PDB entry 6XJP | X-ray diffraction, 2.80 A resolution | chains A and C of the 3 polymer chains in the assembly

Chain A:
Molecule: GTP-binding nuclear protein Ran
Organism: Homo sapiens
UniProtKB: P62826 (RAN_HUMAN); residue numbers follow UniProt; this construct covers 1-216
Sequence (216 residues; numbered 1 to 216; the number before each row is that of its first residue):
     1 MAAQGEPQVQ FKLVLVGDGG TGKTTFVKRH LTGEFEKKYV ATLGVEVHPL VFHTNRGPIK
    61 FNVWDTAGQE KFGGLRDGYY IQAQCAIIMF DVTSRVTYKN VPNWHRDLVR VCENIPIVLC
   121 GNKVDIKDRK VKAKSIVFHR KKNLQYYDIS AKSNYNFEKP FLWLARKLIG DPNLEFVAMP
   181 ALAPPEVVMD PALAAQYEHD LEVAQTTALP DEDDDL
Not modelled in the structure: 1-8
Curated features (UniProtKB/Swiss-Prot):
  - region: Lys37 to Val45 (Switch-I), Gly68 to Gln84 (Switch-II), Asp211 to Leu216 (Interaction with RANBP1)
  - binding site (GTP): Asp18 to Thr25, Glu36 to Thr42, Gly68, Asn122 to Asp125, Ser150 to Lys152
  - site: Gln69 (Essential for GTP hydrolysis)
  - modified residue: Ala2 (N-acetylalanine), Thr24 (Phosphothreonine), Lys37 (N6-acetyllysine), Lys60 (N6-acetyllysine), Lys71 (N6-acetyllysine), Lys99 (N6-acetyllysine), Lys134 (N6-acetyllysine), Lys159 (N6-acetyllysine)
  - cross-link (Glycyl lysine isopeptide (Lys-Gly)): Lys71 (interchain with G-Cter in SUMO2), Lys152 (interchain with G-Cter in SUMO2)

Chain C:
Molecule: Exportin-1
Organism: Saccharomyces cerevisiae
UniProtKB: P30822 (XPO1_YEAST); residue numbers follow UniProt; this construct covers 1-376, 414-1058
Sequence (1024 residues; numbered -2 to 1058; 37 numbers in that range are skipped by the numbering (no residue carries them; nothing is unmodelled there); the number before each row is that of its first residue; numbers below 1 keep their minus sign (Gly-2 is residue -2)):
    -2 GGSMEGILDF SNDLDIALLD QVVSTFYQGS GVQQKQAQEI LTKFQDNPDA WQKADQILQF
    58 STNPQSKFIA LSILDKLITR KWKLLPNDHR IGIRNFVVGM IISMCQDDEV FKTQKNLINK
   118 SDLTLVQILK QEWPQNWPEF IPELIGSSSS SVNVCENNMI VLKLLSEEVF DFSAEQMTQA
   178 KALHLKNSMS KEFEQIFKLC FQVLEQGSSS SLIVATLESL LRYLHWIPYR YIYETNILEL
   238 LSTKFMTSPD TRAITLKCLT EVSNLKIPQD NDLIKRQTVL FFQNTLQQIA TSVMPVTADL
   298 KATYANANGN DQSFLQDLAM FLTTYLARNR ALLESDESLR ELLLNAHQYL IQLSKIEERE
   358 LFKTTLDYWH NLVADLFYE
   414 PLKKHIYEEI CSQLRLVIIE NMVRPEEVLV VENDEGEIVR EFVKESDTIQ LYKSEREVLV
   474 YLTHLNVIDT EEIMISKLAR QIDGSEWSWH NINTLSWAIG SISGTMSEDT EKRFVVTVIK
   534 DLLGLCEQKR GKDNKAVVAS DIMYVVGQYP RFLKAHWNFL RTVILKLFEF MHETHEGVQD
   594 MACDTFIKIV QKCKYHFVIQ QPRESEPFIQ TIIRDIQKTT ADLQPQQVHT FYKACGIIIS
   654 EERSVAERNR LLSDLMQLPN MAWDTIVEQS TANPTLLLDS ETVKIIANII KTNVAVCTSM
   714 GADFYPQLGH IYYNMLQLYR AVSSMISAQV AAEGLIATKT PKVRGLRTIK KEILKLVETY
   774 ISKARNLDDV VKVLVEPLLN AVLEDYMNNV PDARDAEVLN CMTTVVEKVG HMIPQGVILI
   834 LQSVFECTLD MINKDFTEYP EHRVEFYKLL KVINEKSFAA FLELPPAAFK LFVDAICWAF
   894 KHNNRDVEVN GLQIALDLVK NIERMGNVPF ANEFHKNYFF IFVSETFFVL TDSDHKSGFS
   954 KQALLLMKLI SLVYDNKISV PLYQEAEVPQ GTSNQVYLSQ YLANMLSNAF PHLTSEQIAS
  1014 FLSALTKQCK DLVVFKGTLR DFLVQIKEVG GDPTDYLFAE DKENA
Not modelled in the structure: -2, 447-449, 454-456, 978-980, 1053-1058
Differences from the reference sequence: expression tag (-2 to 0); engineered mutation Gly537 (Asp in P30822), Cys539 (Thr in P30822), Glu540 (Val in P30822), Gln541 (Lys in P30822); conflict Cys1022 (Tyr in P30822)
Glycans and other covalent adducts: kpt-185 (K85) linked to Cys539

How chain A and chain C interact:
Pairs across the interface - 61 pairs, chain A then chain C:
  Val45(A) - Gln35(C)
  Val47(A) - Gln31(C)
  Trp64(A) - Phe23(C)  hydrophobic
  Trp64(A) - Tyr24(C)  hydrophobic
  Trp64(A) - Gln31(C)
  Lys71(A) - Asp947(C)  salt bridge
  Gly74(A) - Thr39(C)
  Gly74(A) - Gln42(C)  hydrogen bond (backbone-side chain)
  Leu75(A) - Phe23(C)  hydrophobic
  Leu75(A) - Thr39(C)
  Leu75(A) - Gln42(C)
  Asp77(A) - Phe65(C)
  Asp77(A) - Lys117(C)  salt bridge
  Gly78(A) - Tyr24(C)  hydrogen bond (backbone-side chain)
  Gly78(A) - Phe65(C)
  Tyr79(A) - Phe23(C)  hydrophobic
  Tyr79(A) - Gln35(C)  hydrogen bond
  Tyr79(A) - Thr39(C)
  Ile81(A) - Tyr24(C)
  Ile81(A) - Phe65(C)  hydrophobic
  Ile81(A) - Asn113(C)
  Gln82(A) - Gln25(C)
  Lys99(A) - Glu172(C)  salt bridge
  Pro102(A) - Phe169(C)
  Asn103(A) - Phe169(C)
  Asn103(A) - Glu172(C)  hydrogen bond
  Arg106(A) - Phe169(C)
  Arg106(A) - Gln173(C)
  Arg110(A) - Asn113(C)  hydrogen bond (backbone-side chain)
  Arg110(A) - Leu120(C)
  Arg110(A) - Leu161(C)
  Arg110(A) - Glu164(C)  salt bridge
  Arg110(A) - Glu165(C)  salt bridge
  Val111(A) - Asn113(C)  hydrogen bond (backbone-side chain)
  Lys134(A) - Gln463(C)  hydrogen bond
  His139(A) - Glu357(C)  salt bridge
  Arg140(A) - Met317(C)
  Arg140(A) - Lys360(C)
  Arg140(A) - Thr361(C)  hydrogen bond
  Arg140(A) - Asp364(C)  salt bridge
  Lys141(A) - Lys254(C)  hydrogen bond (backbone-side chain)
  Lys141(A) - Glu258(C)  salt bridge
  Asn143(A) - Lys254(C)  hydrogen bond
  Asn143(A) - Ser310(C)  hydrogen bond (side chain-backbone)
  Asn143(A) - Gln313(C)  hydrogen bond
  Asn143(A) - Asp314(C)  hydrogen bond
  Gln145(A) - Glu355(C)  hydrogen bond
  Tyr146(A) - Glu357(C)
  Asp148(A) - Asp460(C)
  Tyr155(A) - Lys457(C)
  Tyr155(A) - Glu458(C)  hydrogen bond (side chain-backbone)
  Tyr155(A) - Asp460(C)  hydrogen bond
  Asn156(A) - Lys457(C)  hydrogen bond
  Asn156(A) - Asp460(C)
  Lys159(A) - Lys457(C)
  Lys167(A) - Gln309(C)
  Pro172(A) - Ala302(C)
  Pro172(A) - Asn303(C)
  Thr206(A) - Ile749(C)
  Ala208(A) - Lys752(C)
  Glu212(A) - Arg757(C)
Also at the interface, not in a pair above, chain A (43 interface residues in all): Lys12, Leu43, Gly44, Arg76, Val96, Asn100, Cys112, Arg129, Ala133, Asp213
Also at the interface, not in a pair above, chain C (48 interface residues in all): Leu38, Gln62, Ile66, Ser69, Asp72, Asn116, Thr257, Ser459, Ser950

Overview:
43 residues of chain A and 48 residues of chain C are in contact; the contacts include 17 hydrogen bonds and 8
salt bridges. Among the polar pairs are Lys71(A)-Asp947(C), Asp77(A)-Lys117(C) and Lys99(A)-Glu172(C). Curated
annotation (UniProt) lists 23 GTP-binding residues on chain A.
Here chain A is GTP-binding nuclear protein Ran (Homo sapiens) and chain C is Exportin-1 (Saccharomyces
cerevisiae). Entry 6XJP (Crystal Structure of KPT-185 bound to CRM1 (537-DLTVK-541 to GLCEQ)) was determined
by X-ray diffraction (same publication as 6XJR, 6XJS, 6XJT, 6XJU and 7L5E).
